3GS2 - chains A and D of the 4 polymer chains in the assembly; structure by X-ray diffraction, 1.70 A resolution.

[Chain A]
Molecule: E3 ubiquitin-protein ligase RING2
Source organism: Homo sapiens
Notes: EC 6.3.2.-; fragment: C-terminal domain, residues 223-333
UniProt: Q99496 (RING2_HUMAN); residue numbers follow UniProt; this construct covers 223-333
Amino-acid sequence (111 residues; numbered 223 to 333; the number before each row is that of its first residue):
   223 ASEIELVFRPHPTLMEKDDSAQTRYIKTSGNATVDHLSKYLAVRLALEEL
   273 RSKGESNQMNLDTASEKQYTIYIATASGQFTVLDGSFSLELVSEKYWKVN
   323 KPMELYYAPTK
Not modelled in the structure: 286-287
Differences from the reference sequence: engineered mutation D306 (Asn in Q99496)
Bound ions: Zn2+: A223, E312
From the paper describing this entry:
  - mutagenesis - V229A, N306D: unchanged binding to Chromobox protein homolog 7 (chain D)

[Chain D]
Molecule: Chromobox protein homolog 7
Source organism: Homo sapiens
Notes: fragment: Cbox domain, residues 219-248
UniProt: O95931 (CBX7_HUMAN); numbering as in UniProt (aligned over 219-248)
Amino-acid sequence (30 residues; row label = number of the first residue in the row):
   219 EVTVTDITANSITVTFREAQAAEGFFRDRS
Not modelled in the structure: 248
Swiss-Prot annotation at these positions:
  - region: T223 to E236 (Required for cellular lifespan extension)
  - mutagenesis: F234 (F234D: Loss of interaction with RNF2), F244 (F244D: Reduced interaction with RNF2)

[Interface between chain A and chain D]
Residue-residue contacts - 10 pairs, chain A then chain D:
  G276(A) - D224(D)
  G276(A) - I225(D)
  G276(A) - T226(D)  hydrogen bond (backbone-backbone)
  E277(A) - D224(D)
  E277(A) - T226(D)  hydrogen bond (backbone-side chain)
  S278(A) - T226(D)
  N279(A) - T226(D)
  N279(A) - A227(D)
  N279(A) - N228(D)  hydrogen bond (side chain-backbone)
  N279(A) - S229(D)  hydrogen bond (side chain-backbone)
Also at the interface, not in a pair above, chain A (5 interface residues in all): M281
Interface features reported in the paper:
  - hot spots on chain A (mutagenesis) - Y247A, H258A, Y262A: decreased binding to Chromobox protein homolog 7 (chain D)
  - hot spots on chain D (mutagenesis) - F244D: decreased binding to E3 ubiquitin-protein ligase RING2 (chain A)

[Overview]
5 residues of chain A and 6 residues of chain D are in contact, with 4 hydrogen bonds. Among the polar pairs
are E277(A)-T226(D), N279(A)-N228(D) and N279(A)-S229(D). From the paper: Y247A, H258A and Y262A of chain A
reduce binding to Chromobox protein homolog 7 (chain D); F244D of chain D reduces binding to E3
ubiquitin-protein ligase RING2 (chain A); 6 substitutions were tested in all.
Chain A is E3 ubiquitin-protein ligase RING2 and chain D is Chromobox protein homolog 7, both from Homo
sapiens; the structure, Ring1B C-terminal domain/Cbx7 Cbox Complex, was determined by X-ray diffraction (same
publication as 3IXS).
